PDB entry 8C13 | X-ray diffraction, 2.30 A resolution | chains K and L of the 3 polymer chains in the assembly

Chain K:
Molecule: Elongin-C
Organism: Homo sapiens
Reference sequence: Q15369 (ELOC_HUMAN); residue numbers follow UniProt; this construct covers 1-112
Chain sequence (112 residues; numbered 1 to 112; the number before each row is that of its first residue):
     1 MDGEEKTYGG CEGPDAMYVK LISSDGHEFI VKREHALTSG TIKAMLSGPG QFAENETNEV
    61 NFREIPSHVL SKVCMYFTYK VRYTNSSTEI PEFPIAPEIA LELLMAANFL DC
Not modelled in the structure: 1-16, 50-54

Chain L:
Molecule: von Hippel-Lindau disease tumor suppressor
Organism: Homo sapiens
Reference sequence: P40337 (VHL_HUMAN), isoform P40337-3; residues 54-213 here correspond to UniProt positions 1-160 (UniProt number = residue number - 53)
Chain sequence (160 residues; row label = number of the first residue in the row):
    54 MEAGRPRPVL RSVNSREPSQ VIFCNRSPRV VLPVWLNFDG EPQPYPTLPP GTGRRIHSYR
   114 GHLWLFRDAG THDGLLVNQT ELFVPSLNVD GQPIFANITL PVYTLKERCL QVVRSLVKPE
   174 NYRRLDIVRS LYEDLEDHPN VQKDLERLTQ ERIAHQRMGD
Not modelled in the structure: 54-58, 208-213
Ligand contacts: SYF ((2S,4R)-1-[(2S)-2-[3-[2-[2-[2-(acetamidomethyl)-4-(6,7-dihydro-5H-pyrrolo[1,2-a]imidazol-2-yl)phenoxy]ethoxy]ethoxy]propanoylamino]-3,3-dimethyl-butanoyl]-N-[[4-(4-methyl-1,3-thiazol-5-yl)phenyl]methyl]-4-oxidanyl-pyrrolidine-2-carboxamide): N67, R69, F76, P86, W88, F91, Y98, P99, L101, R107, I109, H110, S111, Y112, H115, W117

Chain K / chain L interface:
Pairs across the interface - 32 pairs, chain K then chain L:
  Y76(K) - Y156(L)  hydrogen bond (side chain-backbone)
  Y76(K) - T157(L)
  Y76(K) - L158(L)  hydrogen bond (side chain-backbone)
  Y83(K) - V155(L)
  T84(K) - V155(L)
  S86(K) - Q132(L)
  E89(K) - R79(L)  salt bridge
  I90(K) - L153(L)
  I90(K) - V155(L)  hydrophobic
  E92(K) - P81(L)
  E92(K) - R82(L)  salt bridge
  E92(K) - L153(L)
  E92(K) - R161(L)  salt bridge
  F93(K) - L158(L)  hydrophobic
  F93(K) - R161(L)  hydrogen bond (backbone-side chain)
  I95(K) - R161(L)
  I95(K) - C162(L)  hydrophobic
  I95(K) - V165(L)
  P97(K) - L169(L)  hydrophobic
  A100(K) - V165(L)  hydrophobic
  L101(K) - I180(L)  hydrophobic
  L103(K) - C162(L)  hydrophobic
  L104(K) - K159(L)
  L104(K) - C162(L)  hydrophobic
  L104(K) - L163(L)  hydrophobic
  A107(K) - L158(L)  hydrophobic
  A107(K) - K159(L)
  N108(K) - K159(L)  hydrogen bond
  N108(K) - L184(L)
  C112(K) - T157(L)
  C112(K) - L158(L)  hydrogen bond (backbone-backbone)
  C112(K) - K159(L)  hydrogen bond (backbone-backbone)
Also at the interface, not in a pair above, chain K (23 interface residues in all): V73, Y79, K80, S87, P91, M105
Also at the interface, not in a pair above, chain L (22 interface residues in all): P154, Q164, V166, L178, D187

Overview:
23 residues of chain K face 22 of chain L across their interface; the contacts include 6 hydrogen bonds and 3
salt bridges. Polar pairs include E89(K)-R79(L), E92(K)-R82(L) and E92(K)-R161(L). Chain L binds compound SYF.
Chain K is Elongin-C and chain L is von Hippel-Lindau disease tumor suppressor, both from Homo sapiens; the
structure, Crystal structure of pVHL:ElonginC:ElonginB complex bound to PROTAC JW48, was determined by X-ray
diffraction.
